PDB entry 6LEW | X-ray diffraction, 2.48 A resolution | chains A and I of the 3 polymer chains in the assembly

# Chain A
Molecule: TAL effector
Organism: Xanthomonas campestris pv. armoraciae
Chain sequence (499 residues; row label = number of the first residue in the row):
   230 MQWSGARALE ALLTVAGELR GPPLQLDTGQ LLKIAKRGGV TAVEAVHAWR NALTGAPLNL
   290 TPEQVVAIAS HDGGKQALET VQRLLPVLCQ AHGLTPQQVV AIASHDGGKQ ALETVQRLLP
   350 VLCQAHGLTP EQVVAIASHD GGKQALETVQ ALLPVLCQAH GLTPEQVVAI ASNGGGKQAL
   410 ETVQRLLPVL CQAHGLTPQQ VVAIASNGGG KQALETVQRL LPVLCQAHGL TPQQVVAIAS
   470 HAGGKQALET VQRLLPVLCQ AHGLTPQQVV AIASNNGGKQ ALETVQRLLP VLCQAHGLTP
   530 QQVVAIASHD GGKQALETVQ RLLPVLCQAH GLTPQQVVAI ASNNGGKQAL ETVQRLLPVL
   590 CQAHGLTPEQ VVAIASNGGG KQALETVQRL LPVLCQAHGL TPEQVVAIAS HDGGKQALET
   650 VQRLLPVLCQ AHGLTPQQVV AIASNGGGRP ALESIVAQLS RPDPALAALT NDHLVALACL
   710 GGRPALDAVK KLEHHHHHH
Disordered / not traced: 230-233, 517-525, 692-696, 723-725, 727-728

# Chain I
Molecule: 17-nt DNA strand
Sequence (17 nucleotides; numbered -2 to 14; the number before each row is that of its first residue; numbers below 1 keep their minus sign (DT-2 is residue -2)):
    -2 TGTCCCTTCG CGTCTCT
Modified residues: 5CM (5-methyl-2'-deoxy-cytidine-5'-monophosphate) at position 6

# Chain A / chain I interface
Residue-residue contacts - 77 pairs, chain A then chain I:
  Arg266(A) with DC2(I), base contact
  Val269(A) with DG-1(I), phosphate contact
  Thr270(A) with DG-1(I), phosphate contact; DT0(I), hydrogen bond to the phosphate
  Asp301(A) with DT0(I), base contact; DC1(I), hydrogen bond to the base
  Gly302(A) with DT0(I), phosphate contact; DC1(I), phosphate contact
  Gln305(A) with DT0(I), hydrogen bond to the phosphate; DC1(I), phosphate contact
  Asp335(A) with DC2(I), hydrogen bond to the base
  Gly336(A) with DC1(I), phosphate contact
  Lys338(A) with DC1(I), phosphate contact
  Gln339(A) with DC1(I), hydrogen bond to the phosphate; DC2(I), phosphate contact
  Asp369(A) with DC3(I), hydrogen bond to the base
  Gly370(A) with DC2(I), phosphate contact; DC3(I), phosphate contact
  Lys372(A) with DC2(I), phosphate contact
  Gln373(A) with DC2(I), hydrogen bond to the phosphate
  Gly403(A) with DT4(I), base contact
  Gly404(A) with DC3(I), phosphate contact; DT4(I), phosphate contact
  Lys406(A) with DC3(I), phosphate contact
  Gln407(A) with DC3(I), hydrogen bond to the phosphate; DT4(I), phosphate contact
  Gly437(A) with DT5(I), base contact
  Gly438(A) with DT4(I), phosphate contact; DT5(I), phosphate contact
  Lys440(A) with DT4(I), phosphate contact
  Gln441(A) with DT4(I), hydrogen bond to the phosphate; DT5(I), phosphate contact
  Ala471(A) with 5CM_6(I), base contact
  Gly472(A) with 5CM_6(I), phosphate contact
  Lys474(A) with DT5(I), phosphate contact
  Gln475(A) with DT5(I), hydrogen bond to the phosphate; 5CM_6(I), phosphate contact
  Asn505(A) with DG7(I), hydrogen bond to the base
  Gly506(A) with 5CM_6(I), phosphate contact; DG7(I), phosphate contact
  Lys508(A) with 5CM_6(I), phosphate contact
  Gln509(A) with 5CM_6(I), hydrogen bond to the phosphate; DG7(I), phosphate contact
  Asp539(A) with DC8(I), hydrogen bond to the base
  Gly540(A) with DG7(I), phosphate contact; DC8(I), phosphate contact
  Lys542(A) with DG7(I), phosphate contact
  Gln543(A) with DG7(I), hydrogen bond to the phosphate; DC8(I), phosphate contact
  Asn573(A) with DC8(I), base contact; DG9(I), hydrogen bond to the base; DT10(I), base contact
  Gly574(A) with DC8(I), phosphate contact; DG9(I), phosphate contact
  Lys576(A) with DC8(I), phosphate contact
  Gln577(A) with DC8(I), hydrogen bond to the phosphate; DG9(I), phosphate contact
  Gly607(A) with DT10(I), base contact
  Gly608(A) with DT10(I), phosphate contact
  Lys610(A) with DG9(I), phosphate contact
  Gln611(A) with DG9(I), hydrogen bond to the phosphate; DT10(I), phosphate contact
  Asp641(A) with DC11(I), hydrogen bond to the base
  Gly642(A) with DT10(I), sugar contact; DC11(I), phosphate contact
  Lys644(A) with DT10(I), phosphate contact
  Gln645(A) with DT10(I), hydrogen bond to the phosphate; DC11(I), phosphate contact
  Gly675(A) with DT12(I), base contact
  Gly676(A) with DT12(I), phosphate contact
  Arg678(A) with DC11(I), salt bridge to the phosphate
  Pro679(A) with DC11(I), phosphate contact
  Leu709(A) with DT14(I), base contact
  Arg712(A) with DC11(I), hydrogen bond to the phosphate; DT12(I), salt bridge to the phosphate
  Pro713(A) with DT12(I), phosphate contact; DC13(I), phosphate contact
Also at the interface, not in a pair above, chain A (56 interface residues in all): Gly268, Gly303, Lys304

# Overview
The interface between chain A and chain I involves 56 residues on one side and 16 on the other; the contacts
include 20 hydrogen bonds and 2 salt bridges. Polar contacts include Asp301(A)-DC1(I), Asp335(A)-DC2(I) and
Asp369(A)-DC3(I).
Chain A is TAL effector (Xanthomonas campestris pv. armoraciae) and chain I is a 17-nt DNA strand; the
structure, RVD HA specifically contacts 5mC through van der Waals interactions, was determined by X-ray
diffraction.
